4CYZ - chains B and E of the 6 polymer chains in the assembly; structure by X-ray diffraction, 2.40 A resolution.

# Chain B
Molecule: Hemagglutinin
Source organism: Influenza A virus (A/MALLARD/SWEDEN/51/2002 (H10N2))
Notes: fragment: ha2, residues 341-513
UniProt: E0YNJ7 (E0YNJ7_9INFA); residues 1-172 here correspond to UniProt positions 341-512 (UniProt number = residue number + 340)
Chain sequence (172 residues; each row starts with the number of its first residue):
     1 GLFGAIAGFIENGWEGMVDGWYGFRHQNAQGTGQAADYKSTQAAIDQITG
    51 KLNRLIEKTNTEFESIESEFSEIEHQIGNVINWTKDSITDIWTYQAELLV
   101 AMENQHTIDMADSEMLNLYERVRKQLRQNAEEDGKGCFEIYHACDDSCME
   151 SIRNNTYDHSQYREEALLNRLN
Disulfide bonds: Cys144-Cys148
Covalently attached groups: N-acetylglucosamine (NAG) linked to Asn82
Ligand contacts: N-acetylglucosamine (NAG; 2-acetamido-2-deoxy-beta-D-glucopyranose): Glu150, Asn154, Thr156

# Chain E
Molecule: Hemagglutinin
Source organism: Influenza A virus (A/MALLARD/SWEDEN/51/2002 (H10N2))
Notes: fragment: ha1, residues 18-335
UniProt: E0YNJ7 (E0YNJ7_9INFA); the construct lacks a stretch of the UniProt sequence and is renumbered around it, so the offset changes along the chain: 11-127 = UniProt 18-134; 128-158 = UniProt 136-166; 159-261 = UniProt 169-271; 263-276 = UniProt 272-285; 1 more segments
Chain sequence (318 residues; each row starts with the number of its first residue; note: 1 number in that range is skipped by the numbering (no residue carries it; nothing is unmodelled there); a row labelled like 158A-158B holds insertion residues (158A, then the next letters in order)):
    11 DKICLGHHAVANGTIVKTLTNEQEEVTNATETVESTSLDRLCMKGRSHKD
    61 LGNCHPIGMLIGTPACDLHLTGTWDTLIERENAIAYCYPGATVNEEALRQ
   111 KIMESGGISKISTGFTY
  127A G
   128 SSINSAGTTKACMRNGGNSFYAELKWLVSKS
158A-158B KG
   159 QNFPQTTNTYRNTDTAEHLIMWGIHHPSSTQEKNDLYGTQSLSISVGSST
   209 YQSNFVPVVGARPQVNGQSGRIDFHWTLVQPGDNITFSHNGGLIAPSRVS
   259 KLI
   263 GRGLGIQSDAPIDN
  276A N
   277 CESKCFWRGGSINTRLPFQNLSPRTVGQCPKYVNKKSLMLATGMRNVPE
Disulfide bonds: Cys52-Cys277, Cys64-Cys76, Cys97-Cys139, Cys281-Cys305
Covalently attached groups: N-acetylglucosamine (NAG) linked to Asn242

# Chain B / chain E interface
Pairs across the interface (10):
  Gln47(B) - Thr30(E)
  Gly50(B) - Leu29(E)
  Gly50(B) - Thr30(E)
  Lys51(B) - Leu29(E)
  Lys51(B) - Thr30(E)
  Arg54(B) - Thr28(E)
  Arg54(B) - Leu29(E)  hydrogen bond (side chain-backbone)
  Glu57(B) - Glu32(E)
  Met102(B) - Leu29(E)  hydrophobic
  Glu103(B) - Leu29(E)
Also at the interface, not in a pair above, chain B (11 interface residues in all): Asp46, Asn53, Thr61, His106
Also at the interface, not in a pair above, chain E (5 interface residues in all): Asn310

# Overview
Chain B and chain E form an interface of 11 and 5 residues respectively, with 1 hydrogen bond. Its one
hydrogen-bonded contact is Arg54(B)-Leu29(E). Ligands of chain B: N-acetylglucosamine. N-acetylglucosamine is
covalently linked to Asn82(B). Covalently linked N-acetylglucosamine: at Asn242(E).
Here chain B is Hemagglutinin and chain E is Hemagglutinin, both from Influenza A virus
(A/MALLARD/SWEDEN/51/2002 (H10N2)). Entry 4CYZ (Structure of the A_mallard_Sweden_51_2002 H10 Avian
Haemmaglutinin in complex with avian receptor analog LSTA) was determined by X-ray diffraction, deposited
together with 4CYV, 4CYW, 4CZ0 and 4D00.
